PDB entry 5CQK | X-ray diffraction, 1.88 A resolution | chain A

Chain A:
Molecule: DNA dC->dU-editing enzyme APOBEC-3B
Source organism: Homo sapiens
Notes: EC 3.5.4.-
UniProtKB: Q9UH17 (ABC3B_HUMAN); residue numbers follow UniProt; this construct covers 187-241, 250-378
Chain sequence (186 residues; row label = number of the first residue in the row; note: 8 numbers in that range are skipped by the numbering (no residue carries them; nothing is unmodelled there)):
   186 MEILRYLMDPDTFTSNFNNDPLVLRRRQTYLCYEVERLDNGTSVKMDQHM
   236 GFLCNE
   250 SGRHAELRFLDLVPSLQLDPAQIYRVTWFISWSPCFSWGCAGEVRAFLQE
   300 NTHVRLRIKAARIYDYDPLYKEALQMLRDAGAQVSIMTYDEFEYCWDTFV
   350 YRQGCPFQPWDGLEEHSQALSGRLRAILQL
Disordered / not traced: 186-189, 379
Differences from the reference sequence: initiating methionine (186); engineered mutation S200 (Phe in Q9UH17), S228 (Trp in Q9UH17), K230 (Leu in Q9UH17), S250 (Tyr in Q9UH17), K308 (Phe in Q9UH17); expression tag (379)
UniProt features mapped onto this chain:
  - active site: E255 (Proton donor)
  - binding site (Zn(2+)): H253, C284, C289
Ion coordination: Zn2+: H253, C284, C289; Na+: D260, D314 (together with triethylene glycol)
Reported in the primary citation:
  - mutagenesis - E255A (100-fold), Y313A: abolished catalytic activity
  - mutagenesis - W287A, Y313F: unchanged catalytic activity
  - mutagenesis - R211A: decreased catalytic activity
  - specificity-determining residues: D314

Summary:
The Zn2+ site is built by H253, C284 and C289. D260 and D314 form the Na+ site. Curated annotation (UniProt)
lists active-site residue E255 and 3 Zn2+-binding residues. From the paper: E255A and Y313A abolish catalytic
activity; the specificity determinant D314; 5 substitutions were tested in all.
Chain A is DNA dC->dU-editing enzyme APOBEC-3B (Homo sapiens); the structure, Crystal Structure of the Cancer
Genomic DNA Mutator APOBEC3B, was determined by X-ray diffraction (same publication as 5CQD, 5CQH and 5CQI).
